Entry 5J4S (X-ray diffraction, 2.10 A resolution); this record covers chains A and B.

[Chain A]
Name: Chymotrypsinogen A
Organism: Bos taurus
Notes: EC 3.4.21.1
UniProt: P00766 (CTRA_BOVIN); residues 1-245 here = UniProt positions 1-245
Chain sequence (245 residues; numbered 1 to 245; the number before each row is that of its first residue):
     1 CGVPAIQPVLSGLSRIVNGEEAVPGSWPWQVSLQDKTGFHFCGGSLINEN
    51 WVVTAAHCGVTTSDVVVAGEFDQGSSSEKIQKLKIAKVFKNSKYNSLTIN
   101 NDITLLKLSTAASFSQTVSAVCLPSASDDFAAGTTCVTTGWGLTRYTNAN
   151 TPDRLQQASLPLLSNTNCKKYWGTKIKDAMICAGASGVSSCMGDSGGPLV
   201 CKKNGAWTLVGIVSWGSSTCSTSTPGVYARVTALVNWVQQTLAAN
Not modelled in the structure: 12-15
Cystine bridges: Cys1-Cys122, Cys42-Cys58, Cys136-Cys201, Cys168-Cys182, Cys191-Cys220
Swiss-Prot annotation at these positions:
  - active site (Charge relay system): His57, Asp102, Ser195

[Chain B]
Name: Bowman-Birk type proteinase inhibitor
UniProt: P01055 (IBB1_SOYBN); residues 1-71 here correspond to UniProt positions 40-110 (UniProt number = residue number + 39)
Chain sequence (71 residues; each row starts with the number of its first residue):
     1 DDESSKPCCDQCACTKSNPPQCRCSDLRLNSCHSACKSCICTFSIPPQCF
    51 CVDITDFCYEPCKPSEDDKEN
Not modelled in the structure: 1-4
Construct notes: engineered mutation Leu27 (Met66 in P01055), Thr42 (Ala81 in P01055), Phe43 (Leu82 in P01055), Ile45 (Tyr84 in P01055), Pro47 (Ala86 in P01055)
Cystine bridges: Cys8-Cys62, Cys9-Cys24, Cys12-Cys58, Cys14-Cys22, Cys32-Cys39, Cys36-Cys51, Cys41-Cys49
Swiss-Prot annotation at these positions:
  - site: Lys16, Ser17 (Reactive bond for trypsin)
From the paper describing this entry:
  - conformationally variable residues: Thr42, Phe43
  - contacts within the chain: Thr42-Gln48 (hydrogen bond)

[How chain A and chain B interact]
Contacting residue pairs (41):
  Phe39(A) - Ile45(B)  hydrophobic
  His40(A) - Ile45(B)
  Phe41(A) - Ser44(B)
  Phe41(A) - Ile45(B)  hydrogen bond (backbone-backbone)
  Cys42(A) - Ser44(B)
  His57(A) - Thr42(B)
  His57(A) - Ser44(B)  hydrogen bond
  His57(A) - Gln48(B)  hydrogen bond (backbone-side chain)
  Ser96(A) - Phe50(B)
  Leu97(A) - Phe50(B)
  Thr151(A) - Ile45(B)
  Trp172(A) - Ile40(B)  hydrophobic
  Thr174(A) - Arg23(B)
  Ser190(A) - Phe43(B)
  Cys191(A) - Phe43(B)
  Met192(A) - Cys41(B)  hydrophobic
  Met192(A) - Phe43(B)
  Met192(A) - Ser44(B)
  Met192(A) - Ile45(B)
  Met192(A) - Pro47(B)  hydrophobic
  Gly193(A) - Phe43(B)  hydrogen bond (backbone-backbone)
  Gly193(A) - Ile45(B)
  Asp194(A) - Phe43(B)  hydrogen bond (backbone-backbone)
  Ser195(A) - Phe43(B)  hydrogen bond (backbone-backbone)
  Ser195(A) - Ser44(B)  hydrogen bond (side chain-backbone)
  Val213(A) - Phe43(B)  hydrophobic
  Ser214(A) - Thr42(B)
  Ser214(A) - Phe43(B)  hydrogen bond (backbone-backbone)
  Trp215(A) - Ile40(B)  hydrophobic
  Trp215(A) - Cys41(B)
  Trp215(A) - Thr42(B)
  Trp215(A) - Phe43(B)
  Gly216(A) - Ile40(B)
  Gly216(A) - Cys41(B)  hydrogen bond (backbone-backbone)
  Gly216(A) - Phe43(B)
  Ser217(A) - Cys39(B)
  Ser217(A) - Phe43(B)
  Ser218(A) - Cys39(B)  hydrogen bond (backbone-backbone)
  Ser218(A) - Ile40(B)
  Ser218(A) - Cys41(B)
  Cys220(A) - Phe43(B)  hydrophobic
Other interface residues (no listed pair), chain A (28 interface residues in all): Tyr94, Ile99, Tyr146, Lys175, Ser189
Other interface residues (no listed pair), chain B (15 interface residues in all): Ser25, Leu27, Asn30, Ser38
From the paper, about this interface:
  - interface residues, chain B: Phe43(B)

[Summary]
28 residues of chain A face 15 of chain B across their interface; the contacts include 10 hydrogen bonds.
Polar contacts include His57(A)-Ser44(B), His57(A)-Gln48(B) and Ser195(A)-Ser44(B). UniProt lists 3
active-site residues on chain A. The paper reports the interface residue Phe43(B); conformational variability
at Thr42(B) and Phe43(B).
Here chain A is Chymotrypsinogen A (Bos taurus) and chain B is Bowman-Birk type proteinase inhibitor. Entry
5J4S (alpha-chymotrypsin from bovine pancreas in complex with a modified Bowman-Birk inhibitor from soybean)
was determined by X-ray diffraction (same publication as 5J4Q).
